5U4J - chains a and w of the 10 polymer chains in the assembly; structure by electron microscopy, 3.70 A resolution.

== Chain a ==
Molecule: 16S rRNA
Organism: Escherichia coli
Sequence (1533 nucleotides; row label = number of the first residue in the row):
     2 AAUUGAAGAG UUUGAUCAUG GCUCAGAUUG AACGCUGGCG GCAGGCCUAA CACAUGCAAG
    62 UCGAACGGUA ACAGGAAGAA GCUUGCUUCU UUGCUGACGA GUGGCGGACG GGUGAGUAAU
   122 GUCUGGGAAA CUGCCUGAUG GAGGGGGAUA ACUACUGGAA ACGGUAGCUA AUACCGCAUA
   182 ACGUCGCAAG ACCAAAGAGG GGGACCUUCG GGCCUCUUGC CAUCGGAUGU GCCCAGAUGG
   242 GAUUAGCUAG UAGGUGGGGU AACGGCUCAC CUAGGCGACG AUCCCUAGCU GGUCUGAGAG
   302 GAUGACCAGC CACACUGGAA CUGAGACACG GUCCAGACUC CUACGGGAGG CAGCAGUGGG
   362 GAAUAUUGCA CAAUGGGCGC AAGCCUGAUG CAGCCAUGCC GCGUGUAUGA AGAAGGCCUU
   422 CGGGUUGUAA AGUACUUUCA GCGGGGAGGA AGGGAGUAAA GUUAAUACCU UUGCUCAUUG
   482 ACGUUACCCG CAGAAGAAGC ACCGGCUAAC UCCGUGCCAG CAGCCXCGGU AAUACGGAGG
   542 GUGCAAGCGU UAAUCGGAAU UACUGGGCGU AAAGCGCACG CAGGCGGUUU GUUAAGUCAG
   602 AUGUGAAAUC CCCGGGCUCA ACCUGGGAAC UGCAUCUGAU ACUGGCAAGC UUGAGUCUCG
   662 UAGAGGGGGG UAGAAUUCCA GGUGUAGCGG UGAAAUGCGU AGAGAUCUGG AGGAAUACCG
   722 GUGGCGAAGG CGGCCCCCUG GACGAAGACU GACGCUCAGG UGCGAAAGCG UGGGGAGCAA
   782 ACAGGAUUAG AUACCCUGGU AGUCCACGCC GUAAACGAUG UCGACUUGGA GGUUGUGCCC
   842 UUGAGGCGUG GCUUCCGGAG CUAACGCGUU AAGUCGACCG CCUGGGGAGU ACGGCCGCAA
   902 GGUUAAAACU CAAAUGAAUU GACGGGGGCC CGCACAAGCG GUGGAGCAUG UGGUUUAAUU
   962 CGAUGXAACG CGAAGAACCU UACCUGGUCU UGACAUCCAC GGAAGUUUUC AGAGAUGAGA
  1022 AUGUGCCUUC GGGAACCGUG AGACAGGUGC UGCAUGGCUG UCGUCAGCUC GUGUUGUGAA
  1082 AUGUUGGGUU AAGUCCCGCA ACGAGCGCAA CCCUUAUCCU UUGUUGCCAG CGGUCCGGCC
  1142 GGGAACUCAA AGGAGACUGC CAGUGAUAAA CUGGAGGAAG GUGGGGAUGA CGUCAAGUCA
  1202 UCAUGGCCCU UACGACCAGG GCUACACACG UGCUACAAUG GCGCAUACAA AGAGAAGCGA
  1262 CCUCGCGAGA GCAAGCGGAC CUCAUAAAGU GCGUCGUAGU CCGGAUUGGA GUCUGCAACU
  1322 CGACUCCAUG AAGUCGGAAU CGCUAGUAAU CGUGGAUCAG AAUGCCACGG UGAAUACGUU
  1382 CCCGGGCCUU GUACACACCG CCCGUXACAC CAUGGGAGUG GGUUGCAAAA GAAGUAGGUA
  1442 GCUUAACCUU CGGGAGGGCG CUUACCACUU UGUGAUUCAU GACUGGGGUG AAGUCGUAAC
  1502 AAGGUAACCG UAGGGGAACC UGCGGUUGGA UCA
Disordered / not traced: 2-5, 38-501, 576-879, 934-1052, 1087-1189, 1201-1379, 1424-1476
Modified residues: PSU (pseudouridine-5'-monophosphate) at position 516, G7M (N7-methyl-guanosine-5'-monophosphate) at position 527, 2MG (2N-methylguanosine-5'-monophosphate) at position 966, 5MC (5-methylcytidine-5'-monophosphate) at position 967, 2MG (2N-methylguanosine-5'-monophosphate) at position 1207, 4OC (4n,o2'-methylcytidine-5'-monophosphate) at position 1402, 5MC (5-methylcytidine-5'-monophosphate) at position 1407, UR3 (3-methyluridine-5'-monophoshate) at position 1498, 2MG (2N-methylguanosine-5'-monophosphate) at position 1516, MA6 (6N-dimethyladenosine-5'-monophoshate) at position 1518, MA6 (6N-dimethyladenosine-5'-monophoshate) at position 1519

== Chain w ==
Name: Alternative ribosome-rescue factor A
Organism: Escherichia coli
UniProtKB: P36675 (ARFA_ECOLI); residues 1-55 here = UniProt positions 1-55
Chain sequence (57 residues; row label = number of the first residue in the row; numbers below 1 keep their minus sign (Gly-1 is residue -1)):
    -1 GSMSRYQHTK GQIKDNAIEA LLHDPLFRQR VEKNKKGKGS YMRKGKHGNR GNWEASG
Disordered / not traced: -1 to 1, 49-55
Construct notes: expression tag (-1 to 0)
What the authors report for this chain:
  - mutagenesis - R26A, R28A, K34A, K36A, R41A: unchanged catalytic activity
  - mutagenesis - K8A, G9V, I11N, P23A: decreased catalytic activity
  - mutagenesis - E30A: unchanged catalytic activity (release reaction)

== Interface between chain a and chain w ==
Pairs across the interface (42):
  G11(a) - Lys42(w)  hydrogen bond to the phosphate
  U12(a) - Lys42(w)  phosphate contact
  U13(a) - Arg41(w)  salt bridge to the phosphate
  U14(a) - Arg41(w)  salt bridge to the phosphate
  G15(a) - Tyr39(w)  hydrogen bond to the phosphate
  A16(a) - Tyr39(w)  hydrogen bond to the phosphate
  A16(a) - Arg41(w)  salt bridge to the phosphate
  G505(a) - Lys44(w)  sugar contact
  G505(a) - His45(w)  hydrogen bond to the sugar
  G506(a) - Lys42(w)  hydrogen bond to the base
  C518(a) - Arg28(w)  sugar contact
  C519(a) - Arg28(w)  salt bridge to the phosphate
  C526(a) - Lys42(w)  base contact
  C528(a) - Lys44(w)  phosphate contact
  G529(a) - Lys44(w)  salt bridge to the phosphate
  G530(a) - Arg28(w)  base contact
  G530(a) - Val29(w)  hydrogen bond to the base
  G530(a) - Glu30(w)  hydrogen bond to the base
  G530(a) - Lys31(w)  hydrogen bond to the base
  A533(a) - Lys44(w)  hydrogen bond to the sugar
  U534(a) - Lys44(w)  salt bridge to the phosphate
  U534(a) - His45(w)  salt bridge to the phosphate
  U534(a) - Arg48(w)  hydrogen bond to the base
  A535(a) - Lys44(w)  hydrogen bond to the base
  C1054(a) - Asn32(w)  base contact
  A1196(a) - Asn32(w)  base contact
  A1196(a) - Lys33(w)  base contact
  A1196(a) - Lys34(w)  sugar contact
  A1196(a) - Gly35(w)  phosphate contact
  C1397(a) - Lys36(w)  sugar contact
  C1397(a) - Gly37(w)  hydrogen bond to the sugar
  A1398(a) - Lys36(w)  phosphate contact
  C1409(a) - Thr7(w)  sugar contact
  C1409(a) - Lys8(w)  phosphate contact
  A1410(a) - Thr7(w)  hydrogen bond to the sugar
  A1410(a) - Lys8(w)  phosphate contact
  A1492(a) - His21(w)  base contact
  A1492(a) - Asp22(w)  base contact
  A1492(a) - Pro23(w)  base contact
  A1492(a) - Arg26(w)  sugar contact
  A1493(a) - Gln27(w)  base contact
  A1493(a) - Val29(w)  base contact
Other interface residues (no listed pair), chain a (26 interface residues in all): C1195
Other interface residues (no listed pair), chain w (26 interface residues in all): His6, Gly43, Gly46

== Overview ==
The chain a/chain w interface involves 26 residues from each chain; the contacts include 13 hydrogen bonds and
7 salt bridges. Polar pairs include G506(a)-Lys42(w), G530(a)-Val29(w) and G530(a)-Glu30(w). The paper reports
that K8A, G9V and I11N of chain w, among others, reduce catalytic activity; R26A, R28A and K34A of chain w,
among others, leave catalytic activity unchanged; 10 substitutions were tested in all.
Here chain a is 16S rRNA and chain w is Alternative ribosome-rescue factor A, both from Escherichia coli.
Entry 5U4J (Structural Basis of Co-translational Quality Control by ArfA and RF2 Bound to Ribosome) was
determined by electron microscopy.
